Entry 3AJB (X-ray diffraction, 2.50 A resolution); this record covers chains A and B.

# Chain A
Molecule: Peroxisomal biogenesis factor 3
Organism: Homo sapiens
Notes: fragment: Cytosolic domain
Reference sequence: Q6FGP5 (Q6FGP5_HUMAN); residues 49-373 here = UniProt positions 49-373
Chain sequence (330 residues; row label = number of the first residue in the row):
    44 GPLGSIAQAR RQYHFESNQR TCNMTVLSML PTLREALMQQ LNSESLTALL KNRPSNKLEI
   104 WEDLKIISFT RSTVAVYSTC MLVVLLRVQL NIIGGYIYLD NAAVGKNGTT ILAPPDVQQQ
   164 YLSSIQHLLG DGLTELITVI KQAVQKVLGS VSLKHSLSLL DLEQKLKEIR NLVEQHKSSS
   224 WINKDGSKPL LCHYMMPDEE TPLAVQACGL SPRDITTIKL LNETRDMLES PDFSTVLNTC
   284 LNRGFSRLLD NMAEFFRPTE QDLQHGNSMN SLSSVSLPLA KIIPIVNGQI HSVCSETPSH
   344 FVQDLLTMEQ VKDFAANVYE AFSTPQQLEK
Disordered / not traced: 44-51, 219-230, 302-313, 369-373
Sequence notes: expression tag (44-48)

# Chain B
Molecule: Peroxisomal biogenesis factor 19
Organism: Homo sapiens
Notes: fragment: n-terminal peptide
Reference sequence: P40855 (PEX19_HUMAN); residues 1-44 here = UniProt positions 1-44
Chain sequence (49 residues; row label = number of the first residue in the row; numbers below 1 keep their minus sign (Gly-4 is residue -4)):
    -4 GPLGSMAAAE EGASVGAEAD RELEELLESA LDDFDKAKPS PAPPSTTTA
Disordered / not traced: -4 to 14, 41-44
Sequence notes: expression tag (-4 to 0); engineered mutation Ala8 (Cys in P40855)
UniProt features mapped onto this chain:
  - modified residue: Ala2 (N-acetylalanine), Ser35 (Phosphoserine)

# Chain A / chain B interface
Pairs across the interface (22):
  Thr90(A) with Leu26(B); Phe29(B)
  Leu93(A) with Leu26(B), hydrophobic
  Lys100(A) with Glu23(B)
  Trp104(A) with Leu22(B); Ala25(B), hydrophobic; Phe29(B), hydrophobic
  Leu107(A) with Phe29(B), hydrophobic
  Leu196(A) with Leu21(B)
  Lys197(A) with Asp15(B); Glu17(B); Leu18(B)
  Phe298(A) with Lys31(B)
  Pro321(A) with Leu21(B), hydrophobic
  Ala323(A) with Ala25(B)
  Lys324(A) with Ser24(B), hydrogen bond; Asp28(B), salt bridge
  Pro327(A) with Ala25(B); Asp28(B); Phe29(B), hydrophobic; Ala32(B)
  His334(A) with Pro34(B)
Other interface residues (no listed pair), chain A (19 interface residues in all): Lys94, Leu101, Ile326, Ile328, Asn330, Gly331

# Summary
19 residues of chain A and 14 residues of chain B are in contact; the contacts include 1 hydrogen bond and 1
salt bridge. Among the polar pairs are Lys324(A)-Asp28(B) and Lys324(A)-Ser24(B).
Chain A is Peroxisomal biogenesis factor 3 and chain B is Peroxisomal biogenesis factor 19, both from Homo
sapiens; the structure, Crystal Structure of human Pex3p in complex with N-terminal Pex19p peptide, was
determined by X-ray diffraction.
